3DGD - chains A and D of the 4 polymer chains in the assembly; structure by X-ray diffraction, 1.38 A resolution.

Chain A (and D):
Molecule: Transthyretin
From: Homo sapiens
Notes: chain D of this document is another copy of the same molecule, construct and numbering; everything in this record applies to it too
UniProtKB: P02766 (TTHY_HUMAN); residues 1-127 here correspond to UniProt positions 21-147 (UniProt number = residue number + 20)
Amino-acid sequence (127 residues; row label = number of the first residue in the row):
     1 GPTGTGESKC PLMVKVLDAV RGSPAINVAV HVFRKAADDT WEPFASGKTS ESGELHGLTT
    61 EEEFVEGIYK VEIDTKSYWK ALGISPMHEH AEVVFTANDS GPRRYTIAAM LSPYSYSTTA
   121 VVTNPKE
Unresolved in the structure: 1-9, 126-127 (chain D: 1-9, 125-127)
Construct notes: engineered mutation M87 (Phe107 in P02766), M110 (Leu130 in P02766)
Bound ions: Zn2+ site 1: C10, H56; Zn2+ site 2: H31, D74; Zn2+ site 3 near E61 (its only coordinating residue here); Zn2+ site 4: H88, H90, E92
UniProt features mapped onto this chain:
  - binding site (L-thyroxine): K15, E54, S117
  - modified residue: C10 (Sulfocysteine), E42 (4-carboxyglutamate), S52 (Phosphoserine)
  - glycosylation: N98 (N-linked (GlcNAc...) asparagine)
What the authors report for this chain:
  - Zn2+ coordination: C10, H31, H56, E61, E62, D74, H88, H90, E92
  - conformationally variable residues (loop rearrangement, side-chain flip): D74 to H90

Interface between chain A and chain D:
Residue-residue contacts - 17 pairs, chain A then chain D:
  L17(A) with V121(D), hydrophobic
  G22(A) with A120(D); V121(D); V122(D), hydrogen bond (backbone-backbone)
  S23(A) with V121(D)
  P24(A) with V121(D)
  M110(A) with M110(D), hydrophobic; T119(D)
  S117(A) with M110(D); S117(D)
  T119(A) with M110(D), hydrogen bond
  A120(A) with G22(D)
  V121(A) with L17(D), hydrophobic; G22(D); S23(D); P24(D)
  V122(A) with G22(D), hydrogen bond (backbone-backbone)
Interface residues without a listed pair, chain A (11 interface residues in all): T123
Interface residues without a listed pair, chain D (11 interface residues in all): T123

Overview:
The chain A/chain D interface involves 11 residues from each chain; the contacts include 3 hydrogen bonds.
Polar pairs include T119(A)-M110(D) and G22(A)-V122(D). C10(A) and H56(A) coordinate Zn2+ site 1. UniProt
lists 3 L-thyroxine-binding residues on chain A. The paper reports Zn2+ coordination by C10(A), H31(A) and
H56(A) among others; conformational variability at D74(A).
Chain A and chain D are both Transthyretin (Homo sapiens); the structure, Crystal structure of the F87M/L110M
mutant of human transthyretin at pH 4.6, was determined by X-ray diffraction together with 3GPS, 3GRB, 3GRG
and 3DID from the same study.
